PDB entry 5O56 | X-ray diffraction, 2.45 A resolution | chain A

Chain A:
Name: Glycogen phosphorylase, muscle form
From: Oryctolagus cuniculus
Notes: EC 2.4.1.1
UniProt: P00489 (PYGM_RABIT); residues 0-842 here correspond to UniProt positions 1-843 (UniProt number = residue number + 1)
Chain sequence (843 residues; numbered 0 to 842; the number before each row is that of its first residue; numbering starts at 0):
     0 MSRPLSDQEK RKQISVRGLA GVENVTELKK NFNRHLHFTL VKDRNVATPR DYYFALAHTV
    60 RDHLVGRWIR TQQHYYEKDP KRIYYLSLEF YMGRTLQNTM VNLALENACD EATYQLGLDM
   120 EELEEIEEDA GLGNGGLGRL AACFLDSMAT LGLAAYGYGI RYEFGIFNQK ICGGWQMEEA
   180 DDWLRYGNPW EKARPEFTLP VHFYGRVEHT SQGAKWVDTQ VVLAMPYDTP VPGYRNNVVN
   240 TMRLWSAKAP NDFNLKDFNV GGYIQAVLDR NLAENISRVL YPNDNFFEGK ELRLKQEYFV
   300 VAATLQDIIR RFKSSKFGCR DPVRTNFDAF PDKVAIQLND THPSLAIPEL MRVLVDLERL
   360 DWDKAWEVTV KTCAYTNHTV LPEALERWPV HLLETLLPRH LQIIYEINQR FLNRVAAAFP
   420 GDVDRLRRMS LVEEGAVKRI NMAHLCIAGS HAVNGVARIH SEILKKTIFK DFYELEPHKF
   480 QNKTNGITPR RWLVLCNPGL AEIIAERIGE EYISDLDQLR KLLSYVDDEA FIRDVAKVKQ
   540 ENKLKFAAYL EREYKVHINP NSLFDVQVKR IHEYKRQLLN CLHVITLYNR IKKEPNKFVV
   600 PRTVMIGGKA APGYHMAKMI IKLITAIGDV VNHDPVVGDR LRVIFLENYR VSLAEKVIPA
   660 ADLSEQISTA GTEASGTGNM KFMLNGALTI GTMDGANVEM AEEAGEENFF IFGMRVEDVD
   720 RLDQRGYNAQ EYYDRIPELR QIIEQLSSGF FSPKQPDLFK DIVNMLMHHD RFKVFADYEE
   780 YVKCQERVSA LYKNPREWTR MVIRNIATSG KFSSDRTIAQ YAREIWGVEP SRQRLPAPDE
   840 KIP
Unresolved in the structure: 0-11, 255-260, 315-323, 837-842
Covalently attached groups: pyridoxal phosphate (PLP) linked to Lys680
Residues lining bound ligands:
  - 29b (9L8; (2R,3S,4R,5R,6R)-5-azanyl-2-(hydroxymethyl)-6-(3-naphthalen-2-yl-1H-1,2,4-triazol-5-yl)oxane-3,4-diol): Glu88, Gly135, Leu136, Leu139, Asn282, Asp283, Asn284, Phe285, Phe286, Arg292, His341, His377, Thr378, Ala383, Val455, Asn484, Tyr573, Glu672, Ala673, Ser674, Gly675, Thr676
  - pyridoxal phosphate (PLP): Tyr90, Gly134, Gly135, Arg138, Trp491, Val567, Lys568, Lys574, Tyr648, Arg649, Val650, Ala653, Gln665, Glu672, Gly675, Thr676, Gly677
Swiss-Prot annotation at these positions:
  - binding site (AMP): Asp42, Tyr75, Arg309 to Cys318
  - site: Cys108 (Involved in the association of subunits), Cys142 (Involved in the association of subunits), Tyr155 (Can be labeled by an AMP analog)
  - modified residue: Ser1 (N-acetylserine), Ser14 (Phosphoserine), Tyr203 (Phosphotyrosine), Tyr226 (Phosphotyrosine), Ser429 (Phosphoserine), Tyr472 (Phosphotyrosine), Ser513 (Phosphoserine), Lys680 (N6-(pyridoxal phosphate)lysine), Ser746 (Phosphoserine), Ser747 (Phosphoserine)

In short:
Bound to chain A: 29b. Pyridoxal phosphate is covalently linked to Lys680. UniProt lists 12 AMP-binding
residues.
Chain A is Glycogen phosphorylase, muscle form (Oryctolagus cuniculus); the structure, Glycogen Phosphorylase
b in complex with 29b, was determined by X-ray diffraction, deposited together with 5O50, 5O52 and 5O54.
